PDB entry 9BNK | electron microscopy, 3.10 A resolution | chains E and C of the 8 polymer chains in the assembly

== Chain E ==
Molecule: Human immunodeficiency virus 1 envelope glycoprotein Gp120
Organism: Human immunodeficiency virus 1
UniProtKB: Q2N0S6 (Q2N0S6_9HIV1); the construct lacks a stretch of the UniProt sequence and is renumbered around it, so the offset changes along the chain: 32-141 = UniProt 31-140; 150-185 = UniProt 141-176; 188-309 = UniProt 187-308; 312-321 = UniProt 309-318; 2 more segments
Sequence (473 residues; each row starts with the number of its first residue; note: 13 numbers in that range are skipped by the numbering (no residue carries them; nothing is unmodelled there); a row labelled like 185A-185J holds insertion residues (185A, then the next letters in order)):
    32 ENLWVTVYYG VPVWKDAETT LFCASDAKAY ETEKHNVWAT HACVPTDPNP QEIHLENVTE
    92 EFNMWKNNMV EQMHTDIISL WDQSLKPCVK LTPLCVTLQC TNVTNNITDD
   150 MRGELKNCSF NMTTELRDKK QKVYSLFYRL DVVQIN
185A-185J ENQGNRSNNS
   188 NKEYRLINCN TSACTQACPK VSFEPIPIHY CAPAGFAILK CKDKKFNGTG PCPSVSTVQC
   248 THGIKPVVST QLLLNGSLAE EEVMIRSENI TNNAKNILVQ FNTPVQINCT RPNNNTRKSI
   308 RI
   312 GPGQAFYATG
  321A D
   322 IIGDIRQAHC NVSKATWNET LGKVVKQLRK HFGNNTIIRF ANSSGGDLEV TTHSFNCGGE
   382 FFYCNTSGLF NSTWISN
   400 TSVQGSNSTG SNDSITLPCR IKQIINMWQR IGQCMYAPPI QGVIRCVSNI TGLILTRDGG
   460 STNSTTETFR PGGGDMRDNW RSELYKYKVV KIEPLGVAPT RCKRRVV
Unresolved in the structure: 60-65, 185A-185J, 400-410
Differences from the reference sequence: conflict Cys201 (Ile200 in Q2N0S6), Asn332 (Thr330 in Q2N0S6), Cys433 (Ala430 in Q2N0S6), Cys501 (Ala498 in Q2N0S6)
Disulfides: Cys54-Cys74, Cys119-Cys205, Cys126-Cys196, Cys131-Cys157, Cys201-Cys433, Cys218-Cys247, Cys228-Cys239, Cys296-Cys331, Cys378-Cys445, Cys385-Cys418
Covalently attached groups: N-acetylglucosamine (NAG) linked to Asn88, Asn133, Asn156, Asn160, Asn197, Asn234, Asn262, Asn276, Asn295, Asn301, Asn332, Asn339, Asn355, Asn363, Asn386, Asn392, Asn448
From the paper describing this entry:
  - post-translational modification sites: Asn160

== Chain C ==
Molecule: Envelope glycoprotein Gp41
Organism: Human immunodeficiency virus 1
UniProtKB: Q2N0S6 (Q2N0S6_9HIV1); residues 518-664 here correspond to UniProt positions 515-661 (UniProt number = residue number - 3)
Sequence (147 residues; numbered 518 to 664; the number before each row is that of its first residue):
   518 VFLGFLGAAG STMGAASMTL TVQARNLLSG IVQQQSNLLR AIEAQQHLLK LTVWGIKQLQ
   578 ARVLAVERYL RDQQLLGIWG CSGKLICCTN VPWNSSWSNR NLSEIWDNMT WLQWDKEISN
   638 YTQIIYGLLE ESQNQQEKNE QDLLALD
Unresolved in the structure: 547-568
Differences from the reference sequence: conflict Cys605 (Thr602 in Q2N0S6)
Disulfides: Cys598-Cys604
Covalently attached groups: N-acetylglucosamine (NAG) linked to Asn611, Asn618

== Interface between chain E and chain C ==
Pairs across the interface (103; chain E residue first):
  Asn33(E) with Pro609(C)
  Leu34(E) with Pro609(C); Trp610(C), hydrogen bond (backbone-backbone); Leu619(C), hydrophobic
  Trp35(E) with Val608(C); Pro609(C)
  Val36(E) with Thr606(C), hydrogen bond (backbone-side chain); Val608(C), hydrogen bond (backbone-backbone); Trp610(C), hydrophobic; Ile642(C), hydrophobic; Leu646(C), hydrophobic
  Thr37(E) with Cys604(C); Cys605(C)
  Val38(E) with Trp596(C), hydrophobic; Cys598(C), hydrophobic; Leu602(C); Cys604(C), hydrogen bond (backbone-backbone); Leu646(C), hydrophobic
  Tyr39(E) with Ser534(C); Leu537(C), hydrophobic; Leu602(C); Ile603(C), hydrophobic; Trp623(C); Trp628(C), hydrophobic
  Tyr40(E) with Leu537(C); Leu544(C); Tyr586(C); Gln590(C), hydrogen bond; Leu593(C), hydrophobic; Leu602(C), hydrogen bond (backbone-backbone)
  Gly41(E) with Leu537(C); Gln540(C), hydrogen bond (backbone-side chain)
  Val42(E) with Trp628(C)
  Pro43(E) with Leu523(C), hydrophobic; Ala525(C); Ala526(C), hydrophobic; Trp628(C); Leu629(C)
  Val44(E) with Trp628(C); Asp632(C)
  Trp45(E) with Leu523(C); Ala526(C), hydrophobic; Leu629(C), hydrophobic
  Lys46(E) with Asp632(C), salt bridge
  Leu52(E) with Lys574(C), hydrogen bond (backbone-side chain)
  Phe53(E) with Gln575(C)
  Cys54(E) with Trp571(C), hydrophobic
  Val75(E) with Gln575(C)
  Ile84(E) with Leu520(C); Phe522(C)
  Leu86(E) with Leu523(C)
  Glu87(E) with Gly527(C)
  Asn88(E) with Gly527(C)
  Val89(E) with Gly527(C); Leu629(C), hydrophobic
  Gln103(E) with Lys574(C)
  Asp107(E) with Trp571(C); Lys574(C), salt bridge
  Ser110(E) with Trp571(C)
  Leu111(E) with Trp571(C)
  Ala221(E) with Leu544(C); Leu545(C); Ala582(C)
  Gly222(E) with Asn543(C); Leu544(C); Arg585(C), hydrogen bond (backbone-side chain)
  Phe223(E) with Arg585(C)
  Lys490(E) with Arg585(C)
  Ile491(E) with Phe522(C), hydrophobic; Leu523(C), hydrophobic; Leu544(C), hydrophobic; Arg585(C), hydrogen bond (backbone-side chain)
  Glu492(E) with Asp632(C)
  Pro493(E) with Leu544(C), hydrophobic; Asp589(C)
  Leu494(E) with Asp589(C); Leu593(C), hydrophobic; Tyr643(C)
  Val496(E) with Trp610(C), hydrophobic; Trp631(C), hydrogen bond (backbone-side chain); Ile642(C), hydrophobic; Tyr643(C), hydrophobic
  Ala497(E) with Met530(C), hydrophobic; Trp623(C), hydrophobic; Trp628(C), hydrophobic; Trp631(C)
  Pro498(E) with Trp610(C), hydrophobic; Leu619(C); Trp623(C), hydrogen bond (backbone-side chain); Trp631(C)
  Arg500(E) with Leu619(C)
  Cys501(E) with Cys605(C), disulfide
  Lys502(E) with Asn607(C), hydrogen bond
  Arg503(E) with Gly597(C); Cys598(C); Cys605(C), hydrogen bond (side chain-backbone); Thr606(C); Asn607(C), hydrogen bond (backbone-side chain); Gln653(C)
  Val505(E) with Asn607(C); Gln653(C)
  Val506(E) with Glu657(C); Leu660(C)
Interface residues without a listed pair, chain E (50 interface residues in all): Thr51, Tyr217, Ala224, Thr244, Gly495, Thr499
Interface residues without a listed pair, chain C (53 interface residues in all): Gly521, Gly524, Ala541, Ser546, Ala578, Leu581, Ile635
Cross-chain cystine bridges: Cys501(E)-Cys605(C)

== Summary ==
The interface between chain E and chain C involves 50 residues on one side and 53 on the other; the contacts
include 1 disulfide bond, 15 hydrogen bonds and 2 salt bridges. Polar contacts include Lys46(E)-Asp632(C),
Asp107(E)-Lys574(C) and Val36(E)-Thr606(C). From the paper: a modification site at Asn160(E).
Chain E is Human immunodeficiency virus 1 envelope glycoprotein Gp120 and chain C is Envelope glycoprotein
Gp41, both from Human immunodeficiency virus 1; the structure, Cryo-EM structure of rhesus antibody V031-a.01
in complex with HIV-1 Env BG505 DS-SOSIP, was determined by electron microscopy (same publication as 9BNM,
9BNP, 9BTH, 9BTI, 9BTJ, 9BTL and 9BTV).
